PDB entry 6VC4 | X-ray diffraction, 1.90 A resolution | chains C and D of the 4 polymer chains in the assembly

# Chain C (and D)
Name: Galactose-binding lectin
Organism: Arachis hypogaea
Notes: chain D of this document is another copy of the same molecule, construct and numbering; everything in this record applies to it too
Reference sequence: P02872 (LECG_ARAHY); residues 1-236 here correspond to UniProt positions 24-259 (UniProt number = residue number + 23)
Amino-acid sequence (236 residues; row label = number of the first residue in the row):
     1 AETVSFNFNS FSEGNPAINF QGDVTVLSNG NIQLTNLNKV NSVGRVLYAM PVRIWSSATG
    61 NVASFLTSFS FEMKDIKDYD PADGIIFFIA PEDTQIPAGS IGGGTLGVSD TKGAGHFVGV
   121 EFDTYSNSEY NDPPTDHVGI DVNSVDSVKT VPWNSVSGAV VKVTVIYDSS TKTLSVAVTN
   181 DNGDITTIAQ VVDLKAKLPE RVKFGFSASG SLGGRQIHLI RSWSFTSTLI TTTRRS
Unresolved in the structure: 233-236
Metal / ion sites: Mn2+: Glu121, Asp123, Asp132, His137; Ca2+: Asp123, Tyr125, Asn127, Asp132
Residues lining bound ligands: QWG ((2R,3R,4S,5R,6S)-2-(hydroxymethyl)-6-{[(2S,3R,4S,5S,6S)-3,4,5-trihydroxy-6-({[(1-{[(2R,3S,4S,5R,6S)-3,4,5-trihydroxy-6-methoxytetrahydro-2H-pyran-2-yl]methyl}-1H-1,2,3-triazol-4-yl)methyl]sulfanyl}methyl)tetrahydro-2H-pyran-2-yl]sulfanyl}tetrahydro-2H-pyran-3,4,5-triol (non-preferred name)): Asp80, Ala82, Asp83, Gly103, Gly104, Tyr125, Asn127, Glu129, Ser211, Leu212, Gly213, Gly214
Swiss-Prot annotation at these positions:
  - binding site (Mn(2+)): Glu121, Asp123, Asp132, His137
  - binding site (Ca(2+)): Asp123, Tyr125, Asn127, Asp132
From the paper describing this entry:
  - binding site for QWG: Asp80, Asp83, Gly104, Tyr125, Asn127, Ser211, Gly213

# Chain C / chain D interface
Contacting residue pairs (33; chain C residue first):
  Asn9(C) - Lys74(D)  hydrogen bond (backbone-side chain)
  Ser10(C) - Lys74(D)
  Leu27(C) - Ser28(D)
  Leu27(C) - Asn29(D)
  Ser28(C) - Leu27(D)
  Ser28(C) - Gln33(D)  hydrogen bond
  Ser28(C) - Leu37(D)
  Ser28(C) - Ile217(D)
  Asn29(C) - Leu27(D)
  Asn29(C) - Asn29(D)
  Asn29(C) - Asn31(D)
  Asn29(C) - Lys74(D)  hydrogen bond (backbone-side chain)
  Asn29(C) - Ile217(D)
  Asn29(C) - Leu219(D)
  Asn31(C) - Asn29(D)
  Gln33(C) - Ser28(D)  hydrogen bond
  Gln33(C) - Asn29(D)
  Leu37(C) - Ser28(D)
  Glu72(C) - Arg221(D)  salt bridge
  Lys74(C) - Asn9(D)
  Lys74(C) - Ser10(D)
  Lys74(C) - Asn29(D)  hydrogen bond (side chain-backbone)
  Lys74(C) - Gly30(D)
  Lys74(C) - Asn31(D)
  Gly158(C) - Arg221(D)  hydrogen bond (backbone-side chain)
  Val160(C) - Arg221(D)
  Ile217(C) - Ser28(D)
  Ile217(C) - Asn29(D)
  Leu219(C) - Asn29(D)
  Arg221(C) - Glu72(D)  salt bridge
  Arg221(C) - Gly158(D)  hydrogen bond (side chain-backbone)
  Arg221(C) - Val160(D)
  Arg221(C) - Arg221(D)
Other interface residues (no listed pair), chain C (16 interface residues in all): Gly30

# Summary
Chain C and chain D each contribute 16 residues to their interface, with 7 hydrogen bonds and 2 salt bridges.
Polar pairs include Glu72(C)-Arg221(D), Asn9(C)-Lys74(D) and Ser28(C)-Gln33(D). Bound to chain C: compound
QWG. From the paper: a binding site for QWG at Asp80(C), Asp83(C) and Gly104(C) among others.
Chain C and chain D are both Galactose-binding lectin (Arachis hypogaea); the structure, Peanut lectin
complexed with S-beta-D-Thiogalactopyranosyl beta-D-glucopyranoside derivative (STGD), was determined by X-ray
diffraction, deposited together with 6V95, 6VAV, 6VAW, 6VC3 and 6VGF.
